PDB entry 8KAB | electron microscopy, 3.30 A resolution | chains A and E of the 35 polymer chains in the assembly

Chain A:
Molecule: 23S rRNA
Source organism: Mycolicibacterium smegmatis MC2 155
Sequence (3120 nucleotides; row label = number of the first residue in the row):
     1 UAAGUGUUUA AGGGCGCAUG GUGGAUGCCU UGGCACUGGG AGCCGAUGAA GGACGUAGGA
    61 GGCUGCGAUA AGCCUCGGGG AGCUGUCAAC CGAGCGUUGA UCCGAGGAUG UCCGAAUGGG
   121 GAAACCCGGC ACGAGUGAUG UCGUGUCACC AGGCGCUGAA UAUAUAGGCG UCUGGGGGGA
   181 ACGCGGGGAA GUGAAACAUC UCAGUACCCG UAGGAAGAGA AAACAAAAUG UGAUUCCGUG
   241 AGUAGUGGCG AGCGAAAGCG GAGGAUGGCU AAACCGUAUG CAUGUGAUAC CGGGUAGGGG
   301 UUGUGUGUGC GGGGUUGUGG GACCUAUCUU UCCGGCUCUA CCUGGCUGGA GGGCAGUGAG
   361 AAAAUGUUGU GGUUAGCGGA AAUGGCUUGG GAUGGCCUGC CGUAGACGGU GAGAGCCCGG
   421 UACGUGAAAA CCCGACGUCU GUCUUGAUGG UGUUCCCGAG UAGCAGCGGG CCCGUGGAAU
   481 CUGCUGUGAA UCUGCCGGGA CCACCCGGUA AGCCUGAAUA CUUCCCAGUG ACCGAUAGCG
   541 GAUUAGUACC GUGAGGGAAU GGUGAAAAGU ACCCCGGGAG GGGAGUGAAA GAGUACCUGA
   601 AACCGUGCGC UUACAAUCCG UCAGAGCCCU CGACGUGUCG UGGGGUGAUG GCGUGCCUUU
   661 UGAAGAAUGA GCCUGCGAGU CAGGGACAUG UCGCGAGGUU AACCCGGGUG GGGUAGCCGC
   721 AGCGAAAGCG AGUCUGAAUA GGGCGUAUCC ACACAAGAGU GUGUGGUGUA GUGGUGUGUU
   781 CUGGACCCGA AGCGGAGUGA UCUACCCAUG GCCAGGGUGA AGCGCGGGUA AGACCGCGUG
   841 GAGGCCCGAA CCCACUUAGG UUGAAGACUG AGGGGAUGAG CUGUGGGUAG GGGUGAAAGG
   901 CCAAUCAAAC UCCGUGAUAG CUGGUUCUCC CCGAAAUGCA UUUAGGUGCA GCGUCGCAUG
   961 UUUCUUGCCG GAGGUAGAGC UACUGGAUGG CCGAUGGGCC CCACAGGGUU ACUGACGUCA
  1021 GCCAAACUCC GAAUGCCGGU AAGUCCAAGA GUGCGGCAGU GAGACGGCGG GGGAUAAGCU
  1081 CCGUGCGUCG AGAGGGAAAC AGCCCAGAUC GCCGGCUAAG GCCCCUAAGC GUGUGCUAAG
  1141 UGGAAAAGGA UGUGCAGUCG CGAAGACAAC CAGGAGGUUG GCUUAGAAGC AGCCACCCUU
  1201 GAAAGAGUGC GUAAUAGCUC ACUGGUCAAG UGAUUGUGCG CCGAUAAUGU AGCGGGGCUC
  1261 AAGCACACCG CCGAAGCCGC GGCAGCCAAC GUGUUGGCUG GGUAGGGGAG CGUCCUGCAU
  1321 CCGGUGAAGC CGCCGAGUGA UCGAGUGGUG GAGGGUGUGG GAGUGAGAAU GCAGGCAUGA
  1381 GUAGCGAUUA GGCAAGUGAG AACCUUGCCC GCCGAAAGAC CAAGGGUUCC UGGGCCAGGC
  1441 CAGUCCGCCC AGGGUGAGUC GGGACCUAAG GCGAGGCCGA CAGGCGUAGU CGAUGGACAA
  1501 CGGGUUGAUA UUCCCGUACC CGUGUAUGUG CGUCCAUGAU GAAUCAGCGG UACUAACCAU
  1561 CCAAAACCAC CGUGACCGCA CCUUUCGGGG UGUGGCGUUG GUGGGGCUGC AUGGGACCUU
  1621 CGUUGGUAGU AGUCAAGCGA UGGGGUGACG CAGGAAGGUA GCCGUACCGG UCAGUGGUAA
  1681 UACCGGGGUA AGCCUGUAGG GAGUCAGAUA GGUAAAUCCG UCUGGCAUAU AUCCUGAGAG
  1741 GUGAUGCAUA GCCGAGUGAG GCGAAUUCGG UGAUCCUAUG CUGCCGAGAA AAGCCUCUAG
  1801 CGAGGACAUA CACGGCCCGU ACCCCAAACC AACACAGGUG GUCAGGUAGA GAAUACUAAG
  1861 GCGUACGAGU GAACUAUGGU UAAGGAACUC GGCAAAAUGC CCCCGUAACU UCGGGAGAAG
  1921 GGGGACCCAC AUGGCGUGUA AGCCUUUACG GCCCAAGCGU GAGUGGGUGG CACAAACCAG
  1981 UGAGAAGCGA CUGUUUACUA AAAACACAGG UCCGUGCGAA GUCGCAAGAC GAUGUAUACG
  2041 GACUGACGCC UGCCCGGUGC UGGAAGGUUA AGAGGACCCG UUAACUCCCU UUGGGGGUGA
  2101 AGCGGAGAAU UUAAGCCCCA GUAAACGGCG GUGGUAACUA UAACCAUCCU AAGGUAGCGA
  2161 AAUUCCUUGU CGGGUAAGUU CCGACCUGCA CGAAUGGCGU AACGACUUCU CAACUGUCUC
  2221 AACCAUAGAC UCGGCGAAAU UGCACUACGA GUAAAGAUGC UCGUUACGCG CGGCAGGACG
  2281 AAAAGACCCC GGGACCUUCA CUACAACUUG GUAUUGGUGC UCGAUACGGU UUGUGUAGGA
  2341 UAGGUGGGAG ACUGUGAAGC UCACACGCCA GUGUGGGUGG AGUCGUUGUU GAAAUACCAC
  2401 UCUGAUCGUA UUGGGCCUCU AACCUCGGAC CGUAUAUCCG GUUCAGGGAC AGUGCCUGGU
  2461 GGGUAGUUUA ACUGGGGCGG UUGCCUCCUA AAAUGUAACG GAGGCGCCCA AAGGUUCCCU
  2521 CAACCUGGAC GGCAAUCAGG UGUUGAGUGU AAGUGCACAA GGGAGCUUGA CUGCGAGACG
  2581 GACAUGUCGA GCAGGGACGA AAGUCGGGAC UAGUGAUCCG GCACCUCUGA GUGGAAGGGG
  2641 UGUCGCUCAA CGGAUAAAAG GUACCCCGGG GAUAACAGGC UGAUCUUCCC CAAGAGUCCA
  2701 UAUCGACGGG AUGGUUUGGC ACCUCGAUGU CGGCUCGUCG CAUCCUGGGG CUGGAGCAGG
  2761 UCCCAAGGGU UGGGCUGUUC GCCCAUUAAA GCGGCACGCG AGCUGGGUUU AGAACGUCGU
  2821 GAGACAGUUC GGUCUCUAUC CGCCGCGCGC GUCAGAAGCU UGAGGAAACC UGUCCCUAGU
  2881 ACGAGAGGAC CGGGACGGAC GAACCUCUGG UAUACCAGUU GUCCCACCAG GGGCACGGCU
  2941 GGAUAGCCAC GUUCGGACAG GAUAACCGCU GAAAGCAUCU AAGCGGGAAA CCUCUUCCAA
  3001 GACCAGGCUU CUCACCCUCU AGGAGGGAUA AGGCCCCCCG CAGACCACGG GAUUGAUAGA
  3061 CCAGACCUGG AAGCCUAGUA AUAGGUGCAG GGAACUGGCA CUAACCGGCC GAAAACUUAC
Unresolved in the structure: 1, 2137-2144

Chain E:
Protein: 50S ribosomal protein L4
Source organism: Mycolicibacterium smegmatis MC2 155
Reference sequence: A0QSD2 (RL4_MYCS2); residues 1-215 here = UniProt positions 1-215
Sequence (215 residues; numbered 1 to 215; the number before each row is that of its first residue):
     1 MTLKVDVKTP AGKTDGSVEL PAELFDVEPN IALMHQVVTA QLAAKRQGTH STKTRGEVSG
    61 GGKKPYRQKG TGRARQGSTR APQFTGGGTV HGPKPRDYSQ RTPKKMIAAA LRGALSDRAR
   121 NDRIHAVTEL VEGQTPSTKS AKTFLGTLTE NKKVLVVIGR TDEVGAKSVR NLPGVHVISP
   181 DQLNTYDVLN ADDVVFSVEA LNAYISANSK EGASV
Unresolved in the structure: 1, 211-215

Interface between chain A and chain E:
Pairs across the interface (149; chain A residue first):
  C34(A) / Ser-51(E)  sugar contact
  C34(A) / Lys-53(E)  phosphate contact
  A35(A) / Thr-49(E)  base contact
  A35(A) / Ser-51(E)  sugar contact
  A35(A) / Pro-95(E)  sugar contact
  C36(A) / Thr-49(E)  sugar contact
  G402(A) / Thr-138(E)  base contact
  G402(A) / Lys-142(E)  base contact
  G402(A) / Asn-171(E)  hydrogen bond to the base
  G402(A) / Leu-172(E)  base contact
  U403(A) / Pro-136(E)  sugar contact
  U403(A) / Ser-137(E)  phosphate contact
  U403(A) / Thr-138(E)  hydrogen bond to the phosphate
  U403(A) / Lys-167(E)  hydrogen bond to the base
  A404(A) / Arg-170(E)  salt bridge to the phosphate
  A404(A) / Asn-171(E)  phosphate contact
  G405(A) / Asn-171(E)  hydrogen bond to the sugar
  A422(A) / Arg-170(E)  sugar contact
  U529(A) / Gln-47(E)  hydrogen bond to the sugar
  G530(A) / Gln-47(E)  sugar contact
  G530(A) / Thr-49(E)  hydrogen bond to the base
  A531(A) / Leu-42(E)  hydrogen bond to the base
  A531(A) / Arg-46(E)  hydrogen bond to the base
  A531(A) / Gln-47(E)  hydrogen bond to the phosphate
  C532(A) / Arg-46(E)  salt bridge to the phosphate
  C532(A) / Thr-49(E)  sugar contact
  C532(A) / His-50(E)  phosphate contact
  U536(A) / Thr-85(E)  hydrogen bond to the phosphate
  A537(A) / Thr-85(E)  phosphate contact
  A537(A) / Gly-86(E)  hydrogen bond to the phosphate
  G538(A) / Thr-89(E)  hydrogen bond to the phosphate
  C539(A) / Lys-53(E)  salt bridge to the phosphate
  G540(A) / Val-58(E)  phosphate contact
  G540(A) / Ser-59(E)  hydrogen bond to the phosphate
  G540(A) / Arg-80(E)  hydrogen bond to the sugar
  G546(A) / Ser-59(E)  base contact
  G556(A) / Lys-63(E)  sugar contact
  G557(A) / Gly-60(E)  phosphate contact
  G557(A) / Gly-61(E)  phosphate contact
  G557(A) / Lys-63(E)  salt bridge to the phosphate
  A558(A) / Arg-80(E)  salt bridge to the phosphate
  G677(A) / Pro-82(E)  sugar contact
  A678(A) / Val-90(E)  sugar contact
  A678(A) / His-91(E)  phosphate contact
  G679(A) / His-91(E)  phosphate contact
  U680(A) / His-91(E)  base contact
  C681(A) / Arg-96(E)  hydrogen bond to the phosphate
  A682(A) / Arg-96(E)  salt bridge to the phosphate
  G684(A) / Arg-101(E)  hydrogen bond to the base
  C692(A) / Asn-30(E)  hydrogen bond to the phosphate
  C692(A) / Leu-33(E)  sugar contact
  C692(A) / Met-106(E)  base contact
  G693(A) / Asn-30(E)  hydrogen bond to the phosphate
  C694(A) / Lys-105(E)  hydrogen bond to the sugar
  G698(A) / Lys-105(E)  salt bridge to the phosphate
  U699(A) / Lys-105(E)  salt bridge to the phosphate
  U700(A) / Arg-101(E)  hydrogen bond to the phosphate
  U700(A) / Pro-103(E)  phosphate contact
  U700(A) / Lys-104(E)  salt bridge to the phosphate
  A701(A) / Arg-101(E)  salt bridge to the phosphate
  G706(A) / Arg-160(E)  hydrogen bond to the sugar
  G706(A) / Gln-182(E)  base contact
  G708(A) / His-176(E)  hydrogen bond to the base
  G708(A) / Ile-178(E)  base contact
  G708(A) / Gln-182(E)  sugar contact
  G708(A) / Asn-184(E)  base contact
  G708(A) / Asp-187(E)  hydrogen bond to the base
  U709(A) / Gln-41(E)  base contact
  U709(A) / Ala-44(E)  base contact
  U709(A) / Lys-45(E)  hydrogen bond to the base
  U709(A) / Asn-184(E)  hydrogen bond to the sugar
  G710(A) / Ile-107(E)  phosphate contact
  G710(A) / Asp-181(E)  hydrogen bond to the sugar
  G710(A) / Gln-182(E)  hydrogen bond to the base
  G711(A) / Asp-181(E)  sugar contact
  G712(A) / Lys-104(E)  phosphate contact
  G713(A) / Lys-104(E)  hydrogen bond to the base
  G773(A) / Pro-103(E)  sugar contact
  G773(A) / Met-106(E)  base contact
  G774(A) / Gln-36(E)  hydrogen bond to the base
  G774(A) / Arg-101(E)  salt bridge to the phosphate
  G774(A) / Thr-102(E)  sugar contact
  G774(A) / Pro-103(E)  sugar contact
  G774(A) / Met-106(E)  base contact
  U775(A) / Gln-36(E)  hydrogen bond to the sugar
  U775(A) / Gln-100(E)  sugar contact
  C786(A) / His-91(E)  hydrogen bond to the sugar
  C787(A) / Pro-82(E)  phosphate contact
  C787(A) / Val-90(E)  sugar contact
  C787(A) / His-91(E)  phosphate contact
  C788(A) / Arg-55(E)  salt bridge to the phosphate
  C788(A) / Pro-82(E)  sugar contact
  C788(A) / Gln-83(E)  sugar contact
  G789(A) / Arg-55(E)  salt bridge to the phosphate
  G789(A) / Lys-64(E)  phosphate contact
  G789(A) / Gln-68(E)  hydrogen bond to the sugar
  G789(A) / Arg-75(E)  base contact
  G789(A) / Gly-77(E)  hydrogen bond to the phosphate
  G789(A) / Ser-78(E)  phosphate contact
  A790(A) / Lys-64(E)  salt bridge to the phosphate
  A790(A) / Gln-68(E)  sugar contact
  A790(A) / Gly-77(E)  phosphate contact
  A791(A) / Lys-64(E)  phosphate contact
  C912(A) / Lys-63(E)  phosphate contact
  C913(A) / Gly-62(E)  phosphate contact
  G916(A) / Thr-54(E)  hydrogen bond to the base
  G916(A) / Arg-55(E)  hydrogen bond to the sugar
  G916(A) / Gly-56(E)  base contact
  U922(A) / Arg-75(E)  base contact
  G1317(A) / Tyr-186(E)  hydrogen bond to the sugar
  C1318(A) / Lys-153(E)  phosphate contact
  C1318(A) / Asn-190(E)  sugar contact
  A1319(A) / Lys-152(E)  salt bridge to the phosphate
  A1319(A) / Lys-153(E)  salt bridge to the phosphate
  G1359(A) / His-35(E)  hydrogen bond to the phosphate
  G1360(A) / His-35(E)  salt bridge to the phosphate
  G1360(A) / Thr-39(E)  sugar contact
  G1361(A) / Arg-46(E)  sugar contact
  A1362(A) / Arg-96(E)  salt bridge to the phosphate
  G1363(A) / Thr-52(E)  base contact
  G1363(A) / Thr-89(E)  hydrogen bond to the base
  G1363(A) / His-91(E)  sugar contact
  G1363(A) / Pro-93(E)  sugar contact
  A1369(A) / Gln-83(E)  base contact
  U1370(A) / Arg-73(E)  base contact
  U1370(A) / Ala-74(E)  phosphate contact
  U1370(A) / Arg-75(E)  base contact
  G1371(A) / Ala-74(E)  phosphate contact
  G1371(A) / Gln-76(E)  hydrogen bond to the sugar
  G1371(A) / Gln-83(E)  hydrogen bond to the base
  C1372(A) / Arg-73(E)  salt bridge to the phosphate
  C1372(A) / Ala-74(E)  phosphate contact
  C1372(A) / Gln-83(E)  sugar contact
  C1372(A) / Phe-84(E)  sugar contact
  C1372(A) / Thr-85(E)  hydrogen bond to the sugar
  A1373(A) / Thr-85(E)  sugar contact
  A2283(A) / Gly-70(E)  phosphate contact
  A2283(A) / Gly-72(E)  phosphate contact
  A2284(A) / Lys-69(E)  sugar contact
  A2284(A) / Gly-70(E)  hydrogen bond to the phosphate
  A2284(A) / Gly-72(E)  phosphate contact
  A2284(A) / Arg-75(E)  base contact
  G2285(A) / Lys-69(E)  salt bridge to the phosphate
  C2667(A) / Gln-68(E)  phosphate contact
  C2667(A) / Lys-69(E)  phosphate contact
  G2668(A) / Gln-68(E)  hydrogen bond to the phosphate
  G2668(A) / Lys-69(E)  salt bridge to the phosphate
  G2668(A) / Arg-75(E)  phosphate contact
  G2669(A) / Arg-75(E)  salt bridge to the phosphate
Also at the interface, not in a pair above, chain A (79 interface residues in all): C423, C676, G707, G784, U1320
Also at the interface, not in a pair above, chain E (87 interface residues in all): Ala-32, Ala-43, Thr-71, Thr-79, Ala-81, Gly-87, Gly-92, Lys-139, Ser-168, Val-177, Leu-183, Lys-210

In short:
79 residues of chain A face 87 of chain E across their interface, with 43 hydrogen bonds and 22 salt bridges.
Among the polar pairs are G402(A)/Asn-171(E), U403(A)/Lys-167(E) and G530(A)/Thr-49(E).
Chain A is 23S rRNA and chain E is 50S ribosomal protein L4, both from Mycolicibacterium smegmatis MC2 155;
the structure, Mycobacterium smegmatis 50S ribosomal subunit-HflX complex, was determined by electron
microscopy together with 8XZ3 from the same study.
